5C7E - chains A and C of the 8 polymer chains in the assembly; structure by X-ray diffraction, 3.10 A resolution.

Chain A (and C):
Protein: ASPR2 protein
Organism: Oryza sativa
Notes: fragment: N-terminal domain; chain C of this document is another copy of the same molecule, construct and numbering; everything in this record applies to it too
UniProtKB: Q5NBT9 (Q5NBT9_ORYSJ); numbering as in UniProt (aligned over 1-209)
Chain sequence (209 residues; row label = number of the first residue in the row):
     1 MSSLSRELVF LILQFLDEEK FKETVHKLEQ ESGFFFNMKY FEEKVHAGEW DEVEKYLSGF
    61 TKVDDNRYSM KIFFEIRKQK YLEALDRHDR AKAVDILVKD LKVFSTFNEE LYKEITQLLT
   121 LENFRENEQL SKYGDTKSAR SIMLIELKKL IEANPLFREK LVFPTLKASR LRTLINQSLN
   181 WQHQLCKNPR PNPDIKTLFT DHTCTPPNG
Not modelled in the structure: 206-209 (chain C: 207-209)
Metal / ion sites: Zn2+: His183, Cys186, His202, Cys204
Reported in the primary citation:
  - mutagenesis - N176H: decreased stability

Interface between chain A and chain C:
Residue-residue contacts (22):
  Arg90(A) with Val94(C); Asp95(C), salt bridge; Val98(C)
  Ala91(A) with Ala91(C), hydrophobic
  Val94(A) with Arg90(C); Val94(C), hydrophobic
  Asp95(A) with Arg90(C), salt bridge
  Leu97(A) with Thr120(C)
  Val98(A) with Arg90(C)
  Lys102(A) with Thr120(C), hydrogen bond (side chain-backbone)
  Tyr112(A) with Thr120(C)
  Lys113(A) with Gln117(C)
  Thr116(A) with Thr116(C); Thr120(C)
  Gln117(A) with Lys113(C); Gln117(C), hydrogen bond
  Leu119(A) with Leu119(C), hydrophobic
  Thr120(A) with Leu97(C); Val98(C); Lys102(C), hydrogen bond (backbone-side chain); Tyr112(C); Thr116(C)
Interface residues without a listed pair, chain A (14 interface residues in all): Leu121
Interface residues without a listed pair, chain C (15 interface residues in all): Leu121, Glu122

Summary:
Chain A and chain C form an interface of 14 and 15 residues respectively, with 3 hydrogen bonds and 2 salt
bridges. Among the polar pairs are Arg90(A)-Asp95(C), Lys102(A)-Thr120(C) and Gln117(A)-Gln117(C). His183(A),
Cys186(A), His202(A) and Cys204(A) form the Zn2+ site. The paper reports that N176H of chain A reduces
stability.
Chain A and chain C are both ASPR2 protein (Oryza sativa); the structure, Crystal structure of the rice
Topless related protein 2 (TPR2) N-terminal domain (1-209) in complex with ..., was determined by X-ray
diffraction, deposited together with 4ZHE, 5C6Q, 5C6V and 5C7F.
